Entry 3HWX (X-ray diffraction, 2.60 A resolution); this record covers chains A and B.

Chain A (and B):
Protein: 2-succinyl-5-enolpyruvyl-6-hydroxy-3-cyclohexene-1-carboxylate synthase
Organism: Escherichia coli
Notes: EC 2.2.1.9; chain B of this document is another copy of the same molecule, construct and numbering; everything in this record applies to it too
Reference sequence: P17109 (MEND_ECOLI); residue numbers follow UniProt; this construct covers 1-556
Chain sequence (556 residues; numbered 1 to 556; the number before each row is that of its first residue):
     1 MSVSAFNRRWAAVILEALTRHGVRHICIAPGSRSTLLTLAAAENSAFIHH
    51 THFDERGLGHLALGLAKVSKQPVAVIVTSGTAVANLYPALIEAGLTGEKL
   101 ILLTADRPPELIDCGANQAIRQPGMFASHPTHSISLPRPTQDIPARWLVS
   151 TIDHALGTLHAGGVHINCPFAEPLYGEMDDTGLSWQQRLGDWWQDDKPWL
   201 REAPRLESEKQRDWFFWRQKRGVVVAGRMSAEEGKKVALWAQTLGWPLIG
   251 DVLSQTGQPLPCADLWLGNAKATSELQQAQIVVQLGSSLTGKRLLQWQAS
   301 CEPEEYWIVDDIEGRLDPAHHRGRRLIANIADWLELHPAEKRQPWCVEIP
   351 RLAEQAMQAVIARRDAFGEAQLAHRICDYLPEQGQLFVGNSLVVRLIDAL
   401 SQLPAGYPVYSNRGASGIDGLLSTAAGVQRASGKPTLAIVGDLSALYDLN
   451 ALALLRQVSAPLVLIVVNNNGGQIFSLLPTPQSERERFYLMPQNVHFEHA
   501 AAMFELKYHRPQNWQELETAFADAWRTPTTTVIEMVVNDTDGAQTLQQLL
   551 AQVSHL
Unresolved in the structure: 177 (chain B: fully traced)
Construct notes: engineered mutation Leu36 (Pro in P17109)
Ion coordination: Mg2+: Asn469, Gly471 (together with thiamine diphosphate)
Ligand contacts:
  - thiamine diphosphate: Ser391, Leu392, Val393, Ser416, Gly417, Ile418, Asp419, Gly441, Asp442, Leu443, Ser444, Tyr447, Asn469, Gly471, Gly472, Gln473, Ile474, Phe475
  - thiamine diphosphate (TPP): Pro30, Glu55, Thr78, Thr81, Ala82, Asn85, Gln118

How chain A and chain B interact:
Pairs across the interface (144; chain A residue first):
  Ile28(A) with Met491(B)
  Ala29(A) with Met491(B)
  Pro30(A) with Phe475(B), hydrophobic; Tyr489(B); Met491(B)
  Gly31(A) with Phe475(B); Tyr489(B)
  Ser32(A) with Phe475(B); Leu478(B)
  Thr35(A) with Tyr489(B), hydrogen bond
  Thr38(A) with Phe488(B)
  Leu39(A) with Pro481(B), hydrophobic; Glu484(B); Tyr489(B)
  Ala42(A) with Phe488(B), hydrophobic
  His49(A) with Arg487(B), hydrogen bond (backbone-side chain); Phe488(B)
  Thr51(A) with Arg487(B); Met491(B)
  His52(A) with Met491(B)
  Phe53(A) with Leu446(B), hydrophobic; Tyr447(B); Gln493(B)
  Asp54(A) with Arg56(B), salt bridge; Tyr447(B)
  Glu55(A) with Tyr447(B), hydrogen bond (backbone-side chain)
  Arg56(A) with Asp54(B), salt bridge; Arg56(B); Asn85(B), hydrogen bond
  Thr81(A) with Pro88(B); Ala415(B); Gly417(B); Asp419(B), hydrogen bond
  Ala84(A) with Tyr87(B), hydrophobic; Ile91(B), hydrophobic
  Asn85(A) with Arg56(B), hydrogen bond; Pro88(B); Asp419(B), hydrogen bond; Tyr447(B), hydrogen bond
  Tyr87(A) with Ala84(B), hydrophobic; Tyr87(B), hydrophobic; Met125(B), hydrogen bond (side chain-backbone)
  Pro88(A) with Thr81(B); Asn85(B)
  Ile91(A) with Ala84(B), hydrophobic; Ile120(B), hydrophobic; Met125(B), hydrophobic
  Leu95(A) with Ile120(B), hydrophobic
  Glu110(A) with His320(B), hydrogen bond (backbone-side chain)
  Leu111(A) with Pro318(B)
  Asp113(A) with Arg315(B)
  Cys114(A) with Arg315(B); Leu316(B); Asp317(B), hydrogen bond (backbone-backbone); Pro318(B)
  Gly115(A) with Arg315(B), hydrogen bond (backbone-backbone); Leu316(B)
  Ala116(A) with Pro318(B), hydrophobic
  Asn117(A) with Arg413(B), hydrogen bond (side chain-backbone); Gly414(B); Ser416(B), hydrogen bond
  Gln118(A) with Gly414(B); Ala415(B)
  Ile120(A) with Ile91(B), hydrophobic
  Arg121(A) with Ser128(B), hydrogen bond; His129(B), hydrogen bond (backbone-side chain)
  Gly124(A) with Ala127(B)
  Met125(A) with Tyr87(B), hydrogen bond (backbone-side chain); Met125(B); His129(B)
  Ala127(A) with Gly124(B)
  Ser128(A) with Arg121(B), hydrogen bond
  His129(A) with Arg121(B), hydrogen bond (side chain-backbone)
  Tyr175(A) with Pro479(B), hydrophobic; Thr480(B)
  Arg315(A) with Ile112(B); Asp113(B); Cys114(B); Gly115(B), hydrogen bond (backbone-backbone)
  Leu316(A) with Cys114(B); Gly115(B)
  Asp317(A) with Cys114(B), hydrogen bond (backbone-backbone)
  Pro318(A) with Cys114(B)
  His320(A) with Glu110(B)
  Arg413(A) with Asn117(B), hydrogen bond (backbone-side chain)
  Gly414(A) with Asn117(B); Gln118(B)
  Ala415(A) with Thr81(B); Gln118(B)
  Ser416(A) with Asn117(B), hydrogen bond
  Gly417(A) with Thr81(B)
  Asp419(A) with Thr81(B), hydrogen bond; Asn85(B)
  Leu443(A) with Phe53(B), hydrophobic
  Leu446(A) with Phe53(B), hydrophobic; Asn450(B), hydrogen bond (backbone-side chain); Met503(B), hydrophobic
  Tyr447(A) with Phe53(B); Asp54(B); Glu55(B), hydrogen bond; Asn85(B); Asn450(B), hydrogen bond (backbone-side chain)
  Leu449(A) with Met503(B), hydrophobic
  Asn450(A) with Leu446(B), hydrogen bond (side chain-backbone); Tyr447(B)
  Ala453(A) with Gln493(B)
  Arg456(A) with Gln493(B), hydrogen bond (side chain-backbone); Asn494(B), hydrogen bond (side chain-backbone); Val495(B)
  Phe475(A) with Pro30(B), hydrophobic; Gly31(B); Ser32(B)
  Leu478(A) with Ser32(B)
  Pro479(A) with Tyr175(B)
  Thr480(A) with Tyr175(B)
  Pro481(A) with Leu39(B), hydrophobic
  Arg487(A) with His49(B), hydrogen bond (side chain-backbone); Thr51(B)
  Phe488(A) with Thr38(B); Ala42(B), hydrophobic; His49(B)
  Tyr489(A) with Pro30(B); Gly31(B); Thr35(B), hydrogen bond; Leu39(B)
  Met491(A) with Ile28(B); Pro30(B); Thr51(B)
  Gln493(A) with Phe53(B); Arg456(B), hydrogen bond (backbone-side chain)
  Asn494(A) with Arg456(B), hydrogen bond (backbone-side chain)
  Val495(A) with Arg456(B); Met503(B)
  His496(A) with Met503(B)
  Phe497(A) with Met503(B), hydrophobic
  His499(A) with His499(B), hydrogen bond; Ala502(B)
  Ala500(A) with Met503(B), hydrophobic
  Ala502(A) with His499(B)
  Met503(A) with Leu446(B), hydrophobic; Leu449(B), hydrophobic; Val495(B); His496(B); Ala500(B), hydrophobic
Other interface residues (no listed pair), chain A (79 interface residues in all): Ile112, Glu484, Phe504, Glu505
Other interface residues (no listed pair), chain B (79 interface residues in all): Ala29, His52, Leu95, Leu111, Ala116, Ala119, Leu443, Ala453, Phe497, Phe504

Overview:
Chain A and chain B each contribute 79 residues to their interface, with 35 hydrogen bonds and 2 salt bridges.
Polar contacts include Asp54(A)-Arg56(B), Thr35(A)-Tyr489(B) and His49(A)-Arg487(B). Bound to chain A:
thiamine diphosphate. The Mg2+ site is built by Asn469(A) and Gly471(A).
Both chains are 2-succinyl-5-enolpyruvyl-6-hydroxy-3-cyclohexene-1-carboxylate synthase (Escherichia coli).
Entry 3HWX (Crystal structure of menaquinone synthesis protein MenD from E. coli in complex with ThDP) was
determined by X-ray diffraction, deposited together with 3HWW.
